7W14 - chains C and D of the 5 polymer chains in the assembly; structure by electron microscopy, 2.20 A resolution.

Chain C:
Protein: Capsid protein VP3
Source organism: Coxsackievirus B3
Chain sequence (238 residues; row label = number of the first residue in the row):
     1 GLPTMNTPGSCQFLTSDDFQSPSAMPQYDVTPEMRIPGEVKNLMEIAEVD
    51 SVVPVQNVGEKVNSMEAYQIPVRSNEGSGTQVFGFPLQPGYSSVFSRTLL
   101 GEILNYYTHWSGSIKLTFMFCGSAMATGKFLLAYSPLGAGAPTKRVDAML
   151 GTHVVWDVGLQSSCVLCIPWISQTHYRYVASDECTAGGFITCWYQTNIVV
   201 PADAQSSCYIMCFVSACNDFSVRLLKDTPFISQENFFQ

Chain D:
Protein: Capsid protein VP4
Source organism: Coxsackievirus B3
Chain sequence (68 residues; each row starts with the number of its first residue):
     1 GAQVSTQKTGAHETGLNASGNSIIHYTNINYYKDAASNSATRQDFAQDPG
    51 KFTEPVKDIMIKSLPALN
Disordered / not traced: 13-22

Chain C / chain D interface:
Pairs across the interface - 30 pairs, chain C then chain D:
  Asp18(C) - Ser39(D)
  Asp18(C) - Ala40(D)  hydrogen bond (side chain-backbone)
  Gln20(C) - Asn28(D)
  Gln20(C) - Ile29(D)  hydrogen bond (side chain-backbone)
  Gln20(C) - Asn30(D)
  Gln20(C) - Tyr31(D)  hydrogen bond (side chain-backbone)
  Gln20(C) - Ser37(D)
  Ser21(C) - Tyr32(D)
  Ser21(C) - Ser37(D)  hydrogen bond (backbone-side chain)
  Pro22(C) - Tyr32(D)
  Pro22(C) - Ser37(D)
  Ser23(C) - Asp34(D)  hydrogen bond
  Ser23(C) - Ser37(D)  hydrogen bond (backbone-side chain)
  Pro26(C) - Asp34(D)
  Gln27(C) - Asp34(D)  hydrogen bond (backbone-side chain)
  Gly38(C) - Lys51(D)
  Gly38(C) - Phe52(D)
  Glu39(C) - Lys51(D)  hydrogen bond (backbone-side chain)
  Glu39(C) - Phe52(D)
  Val40(C) - Phe52(D)  hydrophobic
  Lys41(C) - Ala46(D)
  Asn42(C) - Gln47(D)
  Glu45(C) - Gln47(D)
  Glu45(C) - Asp48(D)  hydrogen bond (side chain-backbone)
  Glu45(C) - Phe52(D)
  Glu48(C) - Thr53(D)
  Val49(C) - Phe52(D)  hydrophobic
  Gln161(C) - Pro65(D)
  Gln161(C) - Ala66(D)  hydrogen bond (side chain-backbone)
  Gln161(C) - Leu67(D)  hydrogen bond (side chain-backbone)
Interface residues without a listed pair, chain C (19 interface residues in all): Phe19, Met25, Met44
Interface residues without a listed pair, chain D (23 interface residues in all): Lys33, Asn38, Arg42, Asp44, Pro49

Overview:
Chain C and chain D form an interface of 19 and 23 residues respectively, with 11 hydrogen bonds. Polar
contacts include Asp18(C)-Ala40(D), Gln20(C)-Ile29(D) and Gln20(C)-Tyr31(D).
Chain C is Capsid protein VP3 and chain D is Capsid protein VP4, both from Coxsackievirus B3; the structure,
Coxsackievirus B3 at pH7.4 (VP3-234E) incubation with coxsackievirus and adenovirus receptor for 20min, was
determined by electron microscopy, deposited together with 7VXH, 7VXZ, 7VY0, 7VY5, 7VY6, 7VYK and 3 further
entries.
